1DWA - chain M; structure by X-ray diffraction, 2.00 A resolution.

== Chain M ==
Molecule: Myrosinase MA1
From: Sinapis alba
Notes: EC 3.2.1.147
UniProt: P29736 (MYRA_SINAL); numbering as in UniProt (aligned over 3-501)
Chain sequence (499 residues; row label = number of the first residue in the row):
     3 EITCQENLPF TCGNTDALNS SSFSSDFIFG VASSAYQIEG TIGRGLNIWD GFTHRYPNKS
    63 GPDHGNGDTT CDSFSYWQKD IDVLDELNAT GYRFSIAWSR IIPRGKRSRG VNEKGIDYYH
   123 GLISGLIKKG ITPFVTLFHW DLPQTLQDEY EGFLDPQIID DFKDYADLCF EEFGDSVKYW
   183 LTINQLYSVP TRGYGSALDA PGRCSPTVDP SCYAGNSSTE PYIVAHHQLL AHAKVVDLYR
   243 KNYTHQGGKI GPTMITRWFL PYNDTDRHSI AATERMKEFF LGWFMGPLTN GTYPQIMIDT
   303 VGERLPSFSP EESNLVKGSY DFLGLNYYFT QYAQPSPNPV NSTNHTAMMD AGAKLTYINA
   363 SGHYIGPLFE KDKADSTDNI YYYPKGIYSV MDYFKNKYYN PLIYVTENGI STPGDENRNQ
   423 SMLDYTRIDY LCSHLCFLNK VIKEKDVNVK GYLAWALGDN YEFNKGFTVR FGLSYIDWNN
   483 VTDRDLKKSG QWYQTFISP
Disulfides: Cys6-Cys438, Cys14-Cys434, Cys206-Cys214
Glycans and other covalent adducts: N-acetylglucosamine (NAG) linked to Asn60, Asn346, Asn361, Asn482
Modified residues: Asn21, Asn90, Asn218, Asn244, Asn265, Asn292 (glycosylation site)
Metal / ion sites: Zn2+: His56, Asp70
Small-molecule neighbours:
  - N-acetylglucosamine (NAG; 2-acetamido-2-deoxy-beta-D-glucopyranose), molecule 1: Thr17, Asp18, Ala19, Leu20, Asn21, Ser23, Ser24, Pro501
  - N-acetylglucosamine (NAG), molecule 2: Lys165, Asp239, Leu240, Lys243, Asn244
Swiss-Prot annotation at these positions:
  - active site: Glu409 (Nucleophile)
  - binding site (substrate): Gln39, His141, Asn186, Tyr330, Trp457, Glu464, Phe465
  - binding site (Zn(2+)): His56, Asp70
  - binding site (L-ascorbate): Gln187, Arg259
  - glycosylation (N-linked (GlcNAc...) asparagine): Asn21, Asn60, Asn90, Asn218, Asn244, Asn265, Asn292, Asn343, Asn346, Asn361, Asn482

== In short ==
Ligands of chain M: N-acetylglucosamine. Covalently linked N-acetylglucosamine: at Asn60, Asn346, Asn361 and
Asn482. His56 and Asp70 coordinate Zn2+. UniProt lists active-site residue Glu409, 7 substrate-binding
residues, Zn2+-binding residues His56 and Asp70 and L-ascorbate-binding residues Gln187 and Arg259.
Chain M is Myrosinase MA1 (Sinapis alba); the structure, Study on radiation damage on a cryocooled crystal.
part 1: structure prior to irradiation, was determined by X-ray diffraction (same publication as 1DWF, 1DWG,
1DWH, 1DWI and 1DWJ).
